PDB entry 3O4U | X-ray diffraction, 2.25 A resolution | chain A

Chain A:
Protein: Tyrosine-protein phosphatase non-receptor type 7
Source organism: Homo sapiens
Notes: EC 3.1.3.48
UniProtKB: P35236 (PTN7_HUMAN); residues 44-339 here correspond to UniProt positions 65-360 (UniProt number = residue number + 21)
Sequence (308 residues; row label = number of the first residue in the row; note: 43 numbers in that range are skipped by the numbering (no residue carries them; nothing is unmodelled there); numbers below 1 keep their minus sign (Met-11 is residue -11)):
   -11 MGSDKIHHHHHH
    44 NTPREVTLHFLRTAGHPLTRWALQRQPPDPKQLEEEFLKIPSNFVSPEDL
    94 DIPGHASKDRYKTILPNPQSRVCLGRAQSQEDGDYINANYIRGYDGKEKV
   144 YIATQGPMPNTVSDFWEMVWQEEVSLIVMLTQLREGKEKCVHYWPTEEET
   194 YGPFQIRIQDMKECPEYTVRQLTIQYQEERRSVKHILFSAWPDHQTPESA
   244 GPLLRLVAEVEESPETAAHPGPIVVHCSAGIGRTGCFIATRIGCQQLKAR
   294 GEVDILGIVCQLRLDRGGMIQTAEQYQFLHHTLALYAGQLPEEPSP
Disordered / not traced: -11 to 0, 122-123, 175-183, 236-240, 336-339
Construct notes: expression tag (-11 to 0); engineered mutation Asp72 (Ser93 in P35236)
Residues lining bound ligands: s,r meso-tartaric acid (SRT): Glu241, Ser242, Ala243, Gly244, His324, Leu328
From the paper describing this entry:
  - conformationally variable residues (loop rearrangement, order/disorder transition): Ser122 to Gln123, Gln175 to Cys183, Pro235, Asp236 to Pro240
  - contacts within the chain: Trp234-Pro235, Pro235-Phe321
  - mutagenesis - K182A: decreased catalytic activity

In short:
Chain A binds s,r meso-tartaric acid. The paper reports that K182A reduces catalytic activity; conformational
variability at Ser122, Gln175 and Pro235 among others.
Chain A is Tyrosine-protein phosphatase non-receptor type 7 (Homo sapiens); the structure, Crystal Structure
of HePTP with an Atypically Open WPD Loop, was determined by X-ray diffraction together with 3O4S and 3O4T
from the same study.
